PDB entry 1C4F | X-ray diffraction, 2.25 A resolution | chain A

Chain A:
Name: Green fluorescent protein
Organism: Aequorea victoria
UniProtKB: P42212 (GFP_AEQVI); aligned to UniProt positions 1-238 over residues 1-238
Sequence (236 residues; row label = number of the first residue in the row; note: 2 numbers in that range are skipped by the numbering (no residue carries them; nothing is unmodelled there)):
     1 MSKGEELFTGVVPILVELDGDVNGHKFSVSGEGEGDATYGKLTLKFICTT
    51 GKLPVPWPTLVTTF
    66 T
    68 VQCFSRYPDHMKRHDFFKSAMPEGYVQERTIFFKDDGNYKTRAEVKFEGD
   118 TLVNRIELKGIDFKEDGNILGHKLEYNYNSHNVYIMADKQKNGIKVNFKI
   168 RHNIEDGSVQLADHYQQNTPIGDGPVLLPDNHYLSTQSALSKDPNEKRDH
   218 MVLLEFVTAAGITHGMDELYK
Not modelled in the structure: 1-2, 230-238
Glycans and other covalent adducts: covalent link F64-T66; covalent link T66-V68
Modified / non-standard residues: T66 ({2-[(1R,2R)-1-amino-2-hydroxypropyl]-4-(4-hydroxybenzylidene)-5-oxo-4,5-dihydro-1H-imidazol-1-yl}acetic acid; CRO)
Differences from the reference sequence: chromophore (66, 66, 66); engineered mutation R80 (Gln in P42212)

Summary:
Chain A is Green fluorescent protein (Aequorea victoria); the structure, Green fluorescent protein S65T at ph
4.6, was determined by X-ray diffraction (same publication as 1EMG).
